Entry 5FSB (X-ray diffraction, 1.65 A resolution); this record covers chains A and B.

# Chain A (and B)
Name: Tectonin 2
Source organism: Laccaria bicolor
Notes: chain B of this document is another copy of the same molecule, construct and numbering; everything in this record applies to it too
UniProt: B0CZL6 (B0CZL6_LACBS); residues 1-227 here = UniProt positions 1-227
Chain sequence (227 residues; row label = number of the first residue in the row):
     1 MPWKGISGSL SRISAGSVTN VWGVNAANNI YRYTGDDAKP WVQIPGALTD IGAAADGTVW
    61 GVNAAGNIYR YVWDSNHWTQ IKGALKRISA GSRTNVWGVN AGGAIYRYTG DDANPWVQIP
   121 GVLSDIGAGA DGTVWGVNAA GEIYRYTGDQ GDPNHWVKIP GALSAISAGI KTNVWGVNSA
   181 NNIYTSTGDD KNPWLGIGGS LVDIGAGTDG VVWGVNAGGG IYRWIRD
Not modelled in the structure: 1 (chain B: 1, 74-76)
Residues lining bound ligands:
  - methyl 1-seleno-2-O-methyl-fucoside (6YR; methyl 1-seleno-2-O-methyl-beta-L-fucopyranoside), molecule 1: G8, S9, L10, N25, N29, Y31, W41
  - methyl 1-seleno-2-O-methyl-fucoside (6YR), molecule 2: I30, G46, A47, L48, N63, N67, Y69, W78
  - methyl 1-seleno-2-O-methyl-fucoside (6YR), molecule 3: K82, G83, A84, L85, N100, Y106, W116
  - methyl 1-seleno-2-O-methyl-fucoside (6YR), molecule 4: G121, V122, L123, N138, E142, Y144, N154, W156
  - methyl 1-seleno-2-O-methyl-fucoside (6YR), molecule 5: G161, A162, L163, N178, N182, Y184, W194
From the paper describing this entry:
  - Mg2+ coordination through a water molecule: I13, D50, I51, I88, D125, I126, D203, I204
  - self-association interface (contacts with another copy of this molecule); pairs are residue here / residue on that copy: V42-V117 (hydrophobic contact), W73-K171 (cation-pi contact), L195-V117 (hydrophobic contact), K4, V18, R32, G35, R70, R93, R107, G110, V117, R145, G148, K171, G188, R223

# Interface between chain A and chain B
Contacting residue pairs - 53 pairs, chain A then chain B:
  R70(A) with D149(B), hydrogen bond (side chain-backbone); Q150(B); G151(B)
  R93(A) with D131(B); G132(B); T133(B); D149(B), salt bridge; Q150(B), hydrogen bond
  T94(A) with T94(B), hydrogen bond; N95(B); R107(B), hydrogen bond (backbone-side chain); G132(B)
  N95(A) with T94(B)
  R107(A) with T94(B); T109(B), hydrogen bond (side chain-backbone); G110(B)
  Y108(A) with D149(B)
  T109(A) with R107(B), hydrogen bond (backbone-side chain)
  G110(A) with R107(B); Y146(B), hydrogen bond (backbone-side chain); G148(B); D149(B), hydrogen bond (backbone-backbone)
  D111(A) with I119(B); P120(B); Y146(B); G148(B); H155(B), salt bridge
  D112(A) with G148(B), hydrogen bond (backbone-backbone); Q150(B); G151(B), hydrogen bond (side chain-backbone)
  A113(A) with H155(B)
  N114(A) with V117(B)
  I119(A) with D111(B)
  P120(A) with D111(B)
  D131(A) with R93(B), hydrogen bond (backbone-side chain)
  G132(A) with R93(B), hydrogen bond (backbone-side chain); T94(B)
  T133(A) with R93(B)
  Y146(A) with G110(B), hydrogen bond (side chain-backbone); D111(B)
  G148(A) with G110(B); D111(B); D112(B), hydrogen bond (backbone-backbone)
  D149(A) with R70(B), hydrogen bond (backbone-side chain); R93(B), salt bridge; Y108(B); G110(B); D112(B)
  Q150(A) with R93(B); D112(B)
  G151(A) with R70(B); D112(B), hydrogen bond (backbone-side chain)
  H155(A) with D111(B), salt bridge
Also at the interface, not in a pair above, chain A (24 interface residues in all): V117
Also at the interface, not in a pair above, chain B (24 interface residues in all): S92, A113

# Overview
The chain A/chain B interface involves 24 residues from each chain; the contacts include 16 hydrogen bonds and
4 salt bridges. Polar pairs include R93(A)-D149(B), D111(A)-H155(B) and R70(A)-D149(B). From the paper:
water-mediated Mg2+ coordination by I13(A), D50(A) and I51(A) among others; a self-association interface
involving K4(A), V18(A) and R32(A) among others.
Both chains are Tectonin 2 (Laccaria bicolor). Entry 5FSB (Structure of tectonin 2 from laccaria bicolor in
complex with 2-o-methyl-methyl-seleno-beta-l-fucopyranoside) was determined by X-ray diffraction.
